Entry 7A2I (electron microscopy, 3.30 A resolution); this record covers chains A and B.

== Chain A (and B) ==
Molecule: Catalase-peroxidase
Organism: Mycobacterium tuberculosis
Notes: EC 1.11.1.21; chain B of this document is another copy of the same molecule, construct and numbering; everything in this record applies to it too
Reference sequence: A0A0D5ZBI4 (A0A0D5ZBI4_MYCTX); residue numbers follow UniProt; this construct covers 1-740
Amino-acid sequence (740 residues; numbered 1 to 740; the number before each row is that of its first residue):
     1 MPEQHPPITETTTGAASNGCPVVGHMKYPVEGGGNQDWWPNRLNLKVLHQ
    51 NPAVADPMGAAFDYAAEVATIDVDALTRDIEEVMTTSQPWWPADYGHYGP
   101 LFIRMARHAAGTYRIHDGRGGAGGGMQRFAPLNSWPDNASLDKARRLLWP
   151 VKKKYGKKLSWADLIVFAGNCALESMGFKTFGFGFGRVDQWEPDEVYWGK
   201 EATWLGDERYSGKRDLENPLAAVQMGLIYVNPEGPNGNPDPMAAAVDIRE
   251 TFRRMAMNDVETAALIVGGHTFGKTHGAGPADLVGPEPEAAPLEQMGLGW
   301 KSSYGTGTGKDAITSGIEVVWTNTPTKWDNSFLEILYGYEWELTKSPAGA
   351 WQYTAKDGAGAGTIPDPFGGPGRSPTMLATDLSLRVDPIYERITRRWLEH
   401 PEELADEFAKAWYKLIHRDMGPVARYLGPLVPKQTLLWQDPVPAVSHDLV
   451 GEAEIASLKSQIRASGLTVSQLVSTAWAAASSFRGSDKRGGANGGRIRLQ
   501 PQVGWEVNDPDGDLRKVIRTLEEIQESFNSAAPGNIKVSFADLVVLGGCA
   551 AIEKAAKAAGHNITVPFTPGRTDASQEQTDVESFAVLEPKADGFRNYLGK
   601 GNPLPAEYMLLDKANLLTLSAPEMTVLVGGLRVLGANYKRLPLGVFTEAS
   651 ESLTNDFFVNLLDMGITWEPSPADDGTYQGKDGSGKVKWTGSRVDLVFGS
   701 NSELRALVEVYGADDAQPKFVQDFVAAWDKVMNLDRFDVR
Not modelled in the structure: 1-38, 129-137, 194-239, 271-324, 347-375, 740 (chain B: 1-38, 197-229, 277-281, 357-361, 369-372, 740)
Differences from the reference sequence: engineered mutation Arg107 (Trp in A0A0D5ZBI4)
From the paper describing this entry:
  - mutagenesis - W107R: decreased binding to b-type heme
  - mutagenesis - W107R: abolished catalytic activity (catalase activity)
  - mutagenesis - W107R: unchanged catalytic activity (peroxidase activity)
  - conformationally variable residues (order/disorder transition): Tyr229

== Chain A / chain B interface ==
Pairs across the interface (65):
  Lys46(A) with Glu192(B)
  His49(A) with His49(B); Glu192(B), salt bridge
  Pro52(A) with His49(B)
  Val54(A) with Ser620(B); Pro622(B)
  Ala55(A) with Pro622(B)
  Pro57(A) with Pro622(B), hydrophobic; Leu707(B), hydrophobic; Val710(B), hydrophobic; Lys719(B), hydrogen bond (backbone-side chain)
  Met58(A) with Val710(B), hydrophobic; Lys719(B)
  Trp90(A) with Met664(B), hydrophobic
  Gln127(A) with Ser702(B)
  Arg128(A) with Ala706(B)
  Arg145(A) with Arg705(B); Glu709(B), salt bridge
  Arg146(A) with Arg705(B)
  Trp149(A) with Leu662(B), hydrophobic; Glu709(B); Gly712(B)
  Lys153(A) with Ala713(B); Asp714(B), hydrogen bond (backbone-backbone)
  Tyr155(A) with Asp715(B)
  Gly156(A) with Ala713(B)
  Trp161(A) with Glu709(B), hydrogen bond
  Trp191(A) with Ala706(B); Val710(B), hydrophobic
  Glu192(A) with His49(B), salt bridge
  Pro193(A) with Glu703(B)
  Ser620(A) with Val54(B)
  Pro622(A) with Val54(B); Asp56(B); Pro57(B)
  Met664(A) with Trp90(B); Arg146(B), hydrogen bond
  Trp668(A) with Glu294(B); Met296(B)
  Tyr678(A) with Glu294(B)
  Arg693(A) with Leu293(B)
  Leu696(A) with Met296(B), hydrophobic
  Gly699(A) with Arg146(B), hydrogen bond (backbone-side chain); Met296(B)
  Ser700(A) with Leu293(B); Gly297(B)
  Ser702(A) with Arg128(B), hydrogen bond (side chain-backbone); Phe129(B)
  Glu703(A) with Pro193(B)
  Arg705(A) with Arg146(B)
  Ala706(A) with Phe129(B), hydrophobic; Trp191(B)
  Leu707(A) with Pro57(B)
  Glu709(A) with Trp149(B); Trp161(B), hydrogen bond
  Val710(A) with Met58(B), hydrophobic; Trp191(B), hydrophobic
  Tyr711(A) with Pro57(B)
  Gly712(A) with Trp149(B)
  Ala713(A) with Lys153(B); Gly156(B)
  Asp714(A) with Lys153(B), hydrogen bond (backbone-backbone)
  Asp715(A) with Tyr155(B)
  Lys719(A) with Pro57(B), hydrogen bond (side chain-backbone); Met58(B)
Interface residues without a listed pair, chain A (52 interface residues in all): Trp39, Asp56, Asp142, Lys152, Lys154, Leu662, Glu669, Pro670, Val697, Asp723
Interface residues without a listed pair, chain B (48 interface residues in all): Pro52, Ala55, Asn133, Lys152, Lys154, Lys157, Glu289, Gly699, Ser700, Tyr711, Asp723

== Overview ==
52 residues of chain A face 48 of chain B across their interface, with 9 hydrogen bonds and 3 salt bridges.
Polar pairs include His49(A)-Glu192(B), Arg145(A)-Glu709(B) and Pro57(A)-Lys719(B). The paper reports that
W107R of chain A reduces binding to b-type heme; conformational variability at Tyr229(A).
Both chains are Catalase-peroxidase (Mycobacterium tuberculosis). Entry 7A2I (Cryo-EM structure of W107R KatG
from M. tuberculosis) was determined by electron microscopy together with 7A7A, 7A7C, 7A8Z, 7AA3 and 7AG8 from
the same study.
